6WNR - chains C and F of the 22 polymer chains in the assembly; structure by electron microscopy, 3.30 A resolution.

# Chain C
Protein: ATP synthase subunit alpha
Source organism: Escherichia coli
Notes: EC 7.1.2.2
Reference sequence: A0A073FQ32 (A0A073FQ32_ECOLX); residues 1-513 here = UniProt positions 1-513
Sequence (513 residues; each row starts with the number of its first residue):
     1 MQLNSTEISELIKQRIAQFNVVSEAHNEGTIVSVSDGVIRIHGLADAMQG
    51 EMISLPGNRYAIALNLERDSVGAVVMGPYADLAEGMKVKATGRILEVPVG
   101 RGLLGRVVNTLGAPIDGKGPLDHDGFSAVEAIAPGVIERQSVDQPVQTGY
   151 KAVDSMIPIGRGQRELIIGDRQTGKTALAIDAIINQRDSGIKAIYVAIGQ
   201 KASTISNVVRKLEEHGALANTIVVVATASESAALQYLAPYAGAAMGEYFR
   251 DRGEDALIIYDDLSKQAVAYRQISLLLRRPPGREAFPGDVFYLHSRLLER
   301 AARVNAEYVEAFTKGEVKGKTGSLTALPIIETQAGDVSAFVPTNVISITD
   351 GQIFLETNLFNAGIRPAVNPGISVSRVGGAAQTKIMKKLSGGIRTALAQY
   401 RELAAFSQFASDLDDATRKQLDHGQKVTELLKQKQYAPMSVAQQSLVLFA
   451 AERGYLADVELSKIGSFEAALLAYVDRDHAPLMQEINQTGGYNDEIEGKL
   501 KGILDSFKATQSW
Not modelled in the structure: 1
Sequence notes: conflict Ala47 (Cys in A0A073FQ32), Ala90 (Cys in A0A073FQ32), Ala193 (Cys in A0A073FQ32), Ala243 (Cys in A0A073FQ32)
Residues lining bound ligands:
  - ADP (adenosine-5'-diphosphate): Val374, Ser375, Arg376
  - ATP (adenosine-5'-triphosphate): Tyr150, Asp170, Arg171, Gln172, Thr173, Gly174, Lys175, Thr176, Ala177, Glu331, Phe360, Arg365, Pro366, Gln433, Lys434, Gln435

# Chain F
Protein: ATP synthase subunit beta
Source organism: Escherichia coli
Notes: EC 7.1.2.2
Reference sequence: A0A192CEZ8 (A0A192CEZ8_ECOLX); residues 0-459 here correspond to UniProt positions 1-460 (UniProt number = residue number + 1)
Sequence (471 residues; row label = number of the first residue in the row; numbers below 1 keep their minus sign (Met-11 is residue -11)):
   -11 MRGSHHHHHHGMATGKIVQVIGAVVDVEFPQDAVPRVYDALEVQNGNERL
    39 VLEVQQQLGGGIVRTIAMGSSDGLRRGLDVKDLEHPIEVPVGKATLGRIM
    89 NVLGEPVDMKGEIGEEERWAIHRAAPSYEELSNSQELLETGIKVIDLMAP
   139 FAKGGKVGLFGGAGVGKTVNMMELIRNIAIEHSGYSVFAGVGERTREGND
   189 FYHEMTDSNVIDKVSLVYGQMNEPPGNRLRVALTGLTMAEKFRDEGRDVL
   239 LFVDNIYRYTLAGTEVSALLGRMPSAVGYQPTLAEEMGVLQERITSTKTG
   289 SITSVQAVYVPADDLTDPSPATTFAHLDATVVLSRQIASLGIYPAVDPLD
   339 STSRQLDPLVVGQEHYDTARGVQSILQRYQELKDIIAILGMDELSEEDKL
   389 VVARARKIQRFLSQPFFVAEVFTGSPGKYVSLKDTIRGFKGIMEGEYDHL
   439 PEQAFYMVGSIEEAVEKAKKL
Not modelled in the structure: -11 to -1
Sequence notes: initiating methionine (-11); expression tag (-10 to -1); conflict Ala137 (Cys138 in A0A192CEZ8)
Residues lining bound ligands:
  - ADP (adenosine-5'-diphosphate): Gly150, Ala151, Gly152, Val153, Gly154, Lys155, Thr156, Val157, Arg182, Glu185, Tyr331, Gln402, Phe404, Ala407, Phe410
  - ATP (adenosine-5'-triphosphate): Ser341, Arg342, Asp345, Tyr354

# Interface between chain C and chain F
Pairs across the interface - 79 pairs, chain C then chain F:
  Gly43(C) - Arg64(F)
  Leu44(C) - Arg64(F)  hydrogen bond (backbone-side chain)
  Ala45(C) - Arg64(F)
  Asp46(C) - Arg63(F)
  Ala47(C) - Arg63(F)
  Met48(C) - Gly61(F)
  Met48(C) - Leu62(F)
  Met48(C) - Arg63(F)
  Gln49(C) - Val8(F)
  Gln49(C) - Gly10(F)  hydrogen bond (side chain-backbone)
  Gln49(C) - Asp60(F)
  Gln49(C) - Gly61(F)  hydrogen bond (backbone-backbone)
  Gln49(C) - Leu62(F)  hydrogen bond (backbone-backbone)
  Asn65(C) - Val8(F)
  Leu66(C) - Gln7(F)
  Leu66(C) - Val8(F)  hydrogen bond (backbone-backbone)
  Leu66(C) - Leu62(F)
  Glu67(C) - Val6(F)
  Glu67(C) - Arg64(F)  hydrogen bond (backbone-side chain)
  Arg68(C) - Val6(F)
  Arg68(C) - Gln7(F)
  Arg68(C) - Glu16(F)  salt bridge
  Arg68(C) - Ile50(F)
  Ser70(C) - Arg64(F)
  Val71(C) - Arg64(F)
  Ile94(C) - Gly61(F)
  Ile132(C) - Asn210(F)
  Ile132(C) - Glu211(F)
  Ala133(C) - Asn210(F)  hydrogen bond (backbone-side chain)
  Val136(C) - Thr183(F)
  Val136(C) - Gly186(F)
  Val136(C) - Asn187(F)
  Ile137(C) - Val95(F)
  Ile137(C) - Tyr190(F)  hydrophobic
  Arg139(C) - Thr183(F)  hydrogen bond
  Arg139(C) - Asn187(F)
  Ser141(C) - Asp188(F)  hydrogen bond
  Arg164(C) - Arg182(F)
  Pro280(C) - Ala256(F)
  Gly282(C) - Val265(F)
  Arg283(C) - Val265(F)
  Arg283(C) - Ala300(F)
  Arg283(C) - Asp302(F)  salt bridge
  Arg283(C) - Asp305(F)  salt bridge
  Gly288(C) - Glu253(F)
  Phe291(C) - Arg246(F)
  Phe291(C) - Leu249(F)  hydrophobic
  Tyr292(C) - Glu211(F)
  Tyr292(C) - Pro212(F)
  Tyr292(C) - Arg216(F)
  Tyr292(C) - Glu253(F)
  Ser295(C) - Met209(F)  hydrogen bond (side chain-backbone)
  Glu299(C) - Arg182(F)
  Glu299(C) - Thr183(F)  hydrogen bond
  Glu299(C) - Met209(F)
  Glu299(C) - Asn210(F)
  Ser338(C) - Asp301(F)  hydrogen bond
  Thr343(C) - Ala151(F)
  Thr343(C) - Tyr297(F)
  Ile346(C) - Ala151(F)  hydrophobic
  Ser347(C) - Ala151(F)
  Ser347(C) - Arg182(F)  hydrogen bond (backbone-side chain)
  Ser347(C) - Arg246(F)  hydrogen bond
  Ser347(C) - Tyr297(F)
  Ile348(C) - Arg182(F)  hydrogen bond (backbone-side chain)
  Ile348(C) - Met209(F)  hydrophobic
  Thr349(C) - Arg182(F)  hydrogen bond (backbone-side chain)
  Asp350(C) - Arg182(F)
  Asp350(C) - Arg184(F)  salt bridge
  Arg376(C) - Gly152(F)
  Arg376(C) - Arg182(F)
  Arg376(C) - Phe410(F)
  Gly379(C) - Val409(F)
  Thr395(C) - Tyr444(F)
  Gln399(C) - Leu328(F)
  Gln399(C) - Tyr444(F)
  Glu402(C) - Arg398(F)  salt bridge
  Phe406(C) - Arg394(F)
  Asp415(C) - Leu459(F)
Interface residues without a listed pair, chain C (58 interface residues in all): Leu64, Glu130, Pro134, Gln140, Val142, Pro281, Asp289, Arg296, Val337, Ala339, Asn344, Gly371, Ser375, Gly378, Ala398
Interface residues without a listed pair, chain F (62 interface residues in all): Ile9, Ser58, Ser59, Ile87, Asp96, Met97, Glu181, Tyr206, Gln208, Pro213, Pro262, Gly266, Pro299, Arg323, Ser327, Ile330, Tyr331, Met379, Gln441

# Summary
Chain C and chain F form an interface of 58 and 62 residues respectively; the contacts include 16 hydrogen
bonds and 5 salt bridges. Polar pairs include Arg68(C)-Glu16(F), Arg283(C)-Asp302(F) and Arg283(C)-Asp305(F).
ADP is bound between chain C and chain F. Ligands of chain C: ATP.
Here chain C is ATP synthase subunit alpha and chain F is ATP synthase subunit beta, both from Escherichia
coli. Entry 6WNR (E. coli ATP synthase State 3b) was determined by electron microscopy together with 6OQR,
6OQS, 6OQT, 6OQU, 6OQV, 6OQW and 3 further entries from the same study.
